PDB entry 5J9Q | X-ray diffraction, 3.25 A resolution | chains E and G of the 5 polymer chains in the assembly

# Chain E
Molecule: Histone acetyltransferase ESA1
Source organism: Saccharomyces cerevisiae (strain ATCC 204508 / S288c)
Notes: EC 2.3.1.48
Reference sequence: Q08649 (ESA1_YEAST); residue numbers follow UniProt; this construct covers 141-445
Amino-acid sequence (305 residues; row label = number of the first residue in the row):
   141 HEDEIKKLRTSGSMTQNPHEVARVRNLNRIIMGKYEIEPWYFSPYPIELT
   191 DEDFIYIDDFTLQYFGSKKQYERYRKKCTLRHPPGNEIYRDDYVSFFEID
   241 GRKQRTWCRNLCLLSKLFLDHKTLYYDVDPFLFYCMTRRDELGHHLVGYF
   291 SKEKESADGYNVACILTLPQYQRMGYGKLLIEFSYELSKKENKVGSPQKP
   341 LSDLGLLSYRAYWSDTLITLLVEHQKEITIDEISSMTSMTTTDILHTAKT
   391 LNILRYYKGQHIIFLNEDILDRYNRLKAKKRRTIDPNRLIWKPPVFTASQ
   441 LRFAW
Not modelled in the structure: 141-152
Construct notes: engineered mutation Gln338 (Glu in Q08649)
Modified positions: Lys262 (N(6)-acetyllysine; ALY)
UniProt features mapped onto this chain:
  - zinc finger: Ile195 to Leu220 (C2HC MYST-type)
  - motif: Arg245 to Tyr266 (ESA1-RPD3 motif)
  - binding site (acetyl-CoA): Ala303 to Thr307, Gln312 to Lys318, Ser342
  - site: Cys304 (Important for catalytic activity)
  - modified residue: Lys262 (N6-acetyllysine)
  - mutagenesis: Trp247 (W247A: Strongly reduces HAT activity), Asn250 (N250A: Strongly reduces HAT activity), Leu251 (L251A: Strongly reduces HAT activity), Cys252 (C252A: Strongly reduces HAT activity), Leu253 (L253A: Strongly reduces HAT activity), Leu254 (L254A: Strongly reduces HAT activity), Lys256 (K256A: Strongly reduces HAT activity), Leu259 (L259A: Strongly reduces HAT activity), Asp260 (D260A: Strongly reduces HAT activity), Lys262 (K262A: Strongly reduces HAT activity; K262R: Strongly reduces HAT activity), Cys304 (C304A: Reduces HAT activity; C304S: Strongly reduces HAT activity, but is not lethal (in vivo). Lethal, when associated with Q-338), Gly315 (G315E: Loss of function)

# Chain G
Molecule: Enhancer of polycomb-like protein 1
Source organism: Saccharomyces cerevisiae (strain ATCC 204508 / S288c)
Reference sequence: P43572 (EPL1_YEAST); numbering as in UniProt (aligned over 50-400)
Amino-acid sequence (351 residues; numbered 50 to 400; the number before each row is that of its first residue):
    50 SSNSRFRHRKISVKQHLKIYLPNDLKHLDKDELQQREVVEIETGVEKNEE
   100 KEVHLHRILQMGSGHTKHKDYIPTPDASMTWNEYDKFYTGSFQETTSYIK
   150 FSATVEDCCGTNYNMDERDETFLNEQVNKGSSDILTEDEFEILCSSFEHA
   200 IHERQPFLSMDPESILSFEELKPTLIKSDMADFNLRNQLNHEINSHKTHF
   250 ITQFDPVSQMNTRPLIQLIEKFGSKIYDYWRERKIEVNGYEIFPQLKFER
   300 PGEKEEIDPYVCFRRREVRHPRKTRRIDILNSQRLRALHQELKNAKDLAL
   350 LVAKRENVSLNWINDELKIFDQRVKIKNLKRSLNISGEDDDLINHKRKRP
   400 T
Not modelled in the structure: 50-59, 77-118, 228-230, 400

# Interface between chain E and chain G
Residue-residue contacts - 158 pairs, chain E then chain G:
  Ser153(E) - Glu290(G)  hydrogen bond
  Met154(E) - Pro300(G)  hydrophobic
  Thr155(E) - Gly288(G)
  Thr155(E) - Tyr289(G)
  Thr155(E) - Gln294(G)
  Gln156(E) - Tyr289(G)
  Gln156(E) - Leu295(G)
  Gln156(E) - Lys296(G)
  Gln156(E) - Phe297(G)  hydrogen bond (side chain-backbone)
  Asn157(E) - Tyr289(G)
  Pro158(E) - Tyr289(G)
  Arg163(E) - Tyr309(G)  hydrogen bond (backbone-side chain)
  Val164(E) - Pro308(G)  hydrophobic
  Val164(E) - Tyr309(G)
  Arg165(E) - Tyr309(G)
  Ile171(E) - Trp130(G)  hydrophobic
  Gly173(E) - Trp130(G)
  Gly173(E) - Tyr133(G)
  Gly173(E) - Tyr137(G)
  Lys174(E) - Met128(G)
  Lys174(E) - Thr129(G)
  Lys174(E) - Trp130(G)  hydrogen bond (backbone-backbone)
  Lys174(E) - Tyr133(G)
  Tyr175(E) - Ser127(G)
  Tyr175(E) - Met128(G)
  Glu176(E) - Ser127(G)  hydrogen bond (backbone-side chain)
  Glu176(E) - Met128(G)  hydrogen bond (backbone-backbone)
  Ile177(E) - Ser127(G)
  Trp180(E) - Pro122(G)
  Trp180(E) - Thr123(G)
  Trp180(E) - Pro124(G)
  Phe182(E) - Tyr309(G)  hydrophobic
  Pro184(E) - Leu295(G)
  Pro184(E) - Pro308(G)
  Pro184(E) - Tyr309(G)  hydrophobic
  Pro184(E) - Cys311(G)  hydrophobic
  Tyr185(E) - Tyr309(G)
  Pro186(E) - Pro293(G)  hydrophobic
  Pro186(E) - Gln294(G)
  Pro186(E) - Leu295(G)
  Ile187(E) - Tyr309(G)  hydrophobic
  Glu188(E) - Pro293(G)
  Tyr196(E) - Trp130(G)  hydrophobic
  Asp198(E) - Tyr137(G)
  Asp199(E) - Tyr137(G)  hydrogen bond
  Tyr204(E) - Leu295(G)
  Ser207(E) - Asp165(G)
  Ser207(E) - Glu166(G)  hydrogen bond
  Lys208(E) - Glu132(G)  salt bridge
  Lys208(E) - Phe136(G)
  Lys208(E) - Glu166(G)  hydrogen bond (backbone-side chain)
  Lys209(E) - Met164(G)
  Lys209(E) - Asp165(G)
  Lys209(E) - Glu166(G)  hydrogen bond (backbone-side chain)
  Lys209(E) - Glu169(G)
  Lys209(E) - Glu186(G)  salt bridge
  Gln210(E) - Asn163(G)  hydrogen bond (side chain-backbone)
  Gln210(E) - Met164(G)  hydrogen bond (backbone-backbone)
  Gln210(E) - Phe292(G)
  Tyr211(E) - Trp130(G)  hydrophobic
  Tyr211(E) - Phe136(G)  hydrophobic
  Tyr211(E) - Tyr137(G)  hydrogen bond
  Glu212(E) - Phe136(G)
  Arg213(E) - Asn163(G)
  Arg213(E) - Met164(G)
  Arg213(E) - Glu186(G)  salt bridge
  Arg213(E) - Asp187(G)  salt bridge
  Arg213(E) - Glu190(G)  salt bridge
  Tyr214(E) - Val154(G)
  Tyr214(E) - Cys158(G)  hydrogen bond
  Tyr214(E) - Asn163(G)
  Arg215(E) - Phe136(G)
  Arg215(E) - Tyr137(G)
  Lys217(E) - Cys157(G)
  Lys217(E) - Cys158(G)
  Lys217(E) - Thr160(G)  hydrogen bond (side chain-backbone)
  Lys217(E) - Tyr162(G)  hydrogen bond (side chain-backbone)
  Lys217(E) - Asn163(G)  hydrogen bond
  Lys217(E) - Glu190(G)  salt bridge
  Lys217(E) - Pro255(G)
  Lys217(E) - Gln258(G)
  Cys218(E) - Cys157(G)
  Thr219(E) - Cys157(G)  hydrogen bond (backbone-backbone)
  Thr219(E) - Phe253(G)
  Thr219(E) - Pro255(G)
  Leu220(E) - Cys157(G)  hydrophobic
  Arg221(E) - Thr138(G)  hydrogen bond (side chain-backbone)
  Arg221(E) - Gly139(G)
  His222(E) - Ile148(G)
  His222(E) - Phe150(G)
  Pro224(E) - Phe150(G)  hydrophobic
  Pro224(E) - Ala152(G)
  Gly225(E) - Phe150(G)
  Asn226(E) - Ile148(G)
  Asn226(E) - Lys149(G)
  Asn226(E) - Phe150(G)  hydrogen bond (side chain-backbone)
  Glu227(E) - Tyr147(G)
  Glu227(E) - Ile148(G)  hydrogen bond (backbone-backbone)
  Arg230(E) - Glu143(G)  salt bridge
  Arg230(E) - Thr144(G)  hydrogen bond (side chain-backbone)
  Arg230(E) - Thr145(G)
  Arg230(E) - Ser146(G)  hydrogen bond (side chain-backbone)
  Arg230(E) - Tyr147(G)  hydrogen bond (backbone-side chain)
  Phe237(E) - Ile148(G)  hydrophobic
  Lys243(E) - Thr153(G)
  Gln244(E) - Ser151(G)  hydrogen bond (side chain-backbone)
  Gln244(E) - Ala152(G)  hydrogen bond (side chain-backbone)
  Gln244(E) - Thr153(G)
  Arg245(E) - Arg314(G)
  Thr246(E) - Glu155(G)  hydrogen bond
  Trp247(E) - Val154(G)
  Arg249(E) - Phe297(G)
  Arg249(E) - Phe312(G)
  Leu264(E) - Cys311(G)
  Leu264(E) - Phe312(G)  hydrogen bond (backbone-backbone)
  Tyr265(E) - Glu305(G)  hydrogen bond
  Tyr265(E) - Phe312(G)
  Tyr265(E) - Arg313(G)  hydrogen bond (backbone-backbone)
  Tyr265(E) - Arg315(G)  hydrogen bond
  Tyr266(E) - Phe312(G)
  Tyr266(E) - Arg313(G)
  Asp267(E) - Phe312(G)
  Asp267(E) - Arg313(G)  hydrogen bond (backbone-backbone)
  Asp267(E) - Arg314(G)  salt bridge
  Val268(E) - Phe312(G)  hydrophobic
  Asp269(E) - Arg314(G)  salt bridge
  Arg279(E) - Glu143(G)  salt bridge
  Glu281(E) - Gly139(G)
  Glu281(E) - Ser140(G)
  Glu281(E) - Phe141(G)  hydrogen bond (backbone-backbone)
  Leu282(E) - Tyr133(G)
  Leu282(E) - Tyr137(G)
  Leu282(E) - Gly139(G)
  Leu282(E) - Phe141(G)
  Gly283(E) - Phe141(G)
  His284(E) - Phe141(G)
  His284(E) - Ile148(G)
  His285(E) - Tyr133(G)
  Pro309(E) - Pro124(G)  hydrophobic
  Gln310(E) - Ser127(G)
  Gln312(E) - Thr123(G)
  Gln312(E) - Pro124(G)  hydrogen bond (side chain-backbone)
  Arg313(E) - Lys75(G)
  Asp343(E) - Tyr120(G)
  Asp343(E) - Ile121(G)
  Leu344(E) - Ile121(G)  hydrophobic
  Leu344(E) - Pro122(G)
  Arg428(E) - Tyr147(G)  hydrogen bond (backbone-side chain)
  Ile430(E) - Tyr147(G)  hydrophobic
  Arg442(E) - Glu316(G)  salt bridge
  Arg442(E) - Val317(G)
  Arg442(E) - Arg318(G)
  Phe443(E) - Glu316(G)  hydrogen bond (backbone-side chain)
  Phe443(E) - Arg318(G)  hydrogen bond (backbone-side chain)
  Ala444(E) - Arg314(G)  hydrogen bond (backbone-side chain)
  Trp445(E) - Glu316(G)
  Trp445(E) - Val317(G)  hydrophobic
  Trp445(E) - Arg318(G)
Interface residues without a listed pair, chain E (92 interface residues in all): Ala162, Leu189, Thr190, Ile197, Phe200, Thr201, Phe205, Lys216, Ile228, Tyr229, Cys252, Leu253, Asp280, Leu347, Ser439
Interface residues without a listed pair, chain G (76 interface residues in all): Asp125, Lys135, Gly159, Gln252, Asp254, Ser257, Glu304, Asp307, Val310

# Summary
The interface between chain E and chain G involves 92 residues on one side and 76 on the other, with 38
hydrogen bonds and 11 salt bridges. Polar pairs include Lys208(E)-Glu132(G), Lys209(E)-Glu186(G) and
Arg213(E)-Glu186(G).
Chain E is Histone acetyltransferase ESA1 and chain G is Enhancer of polycomb-like protein 1, both from
Saccharomyces cerevisiae (strain ATCC 204508 / S288c); the structure, Crystal structure of the NuA4 core
complex, was determined by X-ray diffraction together with 5J9T, 5J9U and 5J9W from the same study.
